5XVN - chains E and H of the 8 polymer chains in the assembly; structure by X-ray diffraction, 3.25 A resolution.

# Chain E
Protein: CRISPR-associated endoribonuclease Cas2
From: Enterococcus faecalis TX0027
Notes: EC 3.1.-.-
UniProt: E6GPD6 (E6GPD6_ENTFL); numbering as in UniProt (aligned over 1-109)
Sequence (109 residues; row label = number of the first residue in the row):
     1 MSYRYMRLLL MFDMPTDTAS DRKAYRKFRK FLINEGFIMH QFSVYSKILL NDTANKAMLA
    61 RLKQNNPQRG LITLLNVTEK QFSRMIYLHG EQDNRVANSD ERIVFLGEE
Unresolved in the structure: 1-4, 109
Bound ions: Mg2+: Phe12, Asp13, Ser43 (shared with DC15(H) of chain H)

# Chain H
Molecule: 28-nt DNA strand
Sequence (28 nucleotides; row label = number of the first residue in the row):
     1 TTCGTAGCTG AGGCCTCAGC TACGTTCC
Unresolved in the structure: 1, 26-28
Bound ions: Mg2+: DC15 (shared with Phe12(E), Asp13(E), Ser43(E) of chain E)

# Chain E / chain H interface
Pairs across the interface (22; chain E residue first):
  Phe12(E) - DC15(H)  phosphate contact
  Phe12(E) - DT16(H)  phosphate contact
  Asp13(E) - DC15(H)  phosphate contact
  Met14(E) - DC14(H)  sugar contact
  Met14(E) - DC15(H)  hydrogen bond to the phosphate
  Pro15(E) - DC14(H)  phosphate contact
  Thr16(E) - DG13(H)  sugar contact
  Thr16(E) - DC14(H)  hydrogen bond to the phosphate
  Thr16(E) - DC15(H)  base contact
  Asp17(E) - DG13(H)  phosphate contact
  Asp17(E) - DC14(H)  phosphate contact
  Tyr25(E) - DC15(H)  sugar contact
  Tyr25(E) - DT16(H)  hydrogen bond to the phosphate
  Arg29(E) - DT16(H)  salt bridge to the phosphate
  Arg29(E) - DC17(H)  salt bridge to the phosphate
  Met39(E) - DT16(H)  phosphate contact
  Met39(E) - DC17(H)  phosphate contact
  Phe42(E) - DC15(H)  phosphate contact
  Phe42(E) - DT16(H)  sugar contact
  Ser43(E) - DC15(H)  hydrogen bond to the phosphate
  Ser43(E) - DT16(H)  hydrogen bond to the phosphate
  Tyr45(E) - DT16(H)  hydrogen bond to the phosphate

# Overview
12 residues of chain E and 5 residues of chain H are in contact; the contacts include 6 hydrogen bonds and 2
salt bridges. Polar pairs include Met14(E)-DC15(H), Thr16(E)-DC14(H) and Tyr25(E)-DT16(H). Phe12(E), Asp13(E),
Ser43(E) and DC15(H) form the Mg2+ site.
Chain E is CRISPR-associated endoribonuclease Cas2 (Enterococcus faecalis TX0027) and chain H is a 28-nt DNA
strand; the structure, E. far Cas1-Cas2/prespacer binary complex, was determined by X-ray diffraction (same
publication as 5XVO and 5XVP).
